PDB entry 7KVD | electron microscopy, 6.80 A resolution (low resolution: residue-level contacts below are approximate; hydrogen-bond / salt-bridge calls are withheld) | chains A and B of the 12 polymer chains in the assembly

[Chain A (and B)]
Molecule: p9-1
Organism: Mal de Rio Cuarto virus
Notes: chain B of this document is another copy of the same molecule, construct and numbering; everything in this record applies to it too
UniProt: D9U542 (D9U542_9REOV); residues 2-337 here = UniProt positions 2-337
Chain sequence (388 residues; each row starts with the number of its first residue; numbers below 1 keep their minus sign (Met-50 is residue -50)):
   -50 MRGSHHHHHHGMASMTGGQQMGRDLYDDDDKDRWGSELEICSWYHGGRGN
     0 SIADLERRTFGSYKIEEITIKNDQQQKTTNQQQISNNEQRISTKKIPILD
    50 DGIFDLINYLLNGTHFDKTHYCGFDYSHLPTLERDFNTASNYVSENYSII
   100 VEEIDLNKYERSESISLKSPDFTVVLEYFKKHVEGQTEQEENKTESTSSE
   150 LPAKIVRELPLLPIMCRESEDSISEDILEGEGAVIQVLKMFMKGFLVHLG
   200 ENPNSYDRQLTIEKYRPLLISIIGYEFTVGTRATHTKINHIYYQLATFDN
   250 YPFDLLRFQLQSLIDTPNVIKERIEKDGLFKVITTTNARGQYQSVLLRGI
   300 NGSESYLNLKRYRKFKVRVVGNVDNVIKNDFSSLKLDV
Disordered / not traced: -50 to 4, 20-43, 71-73, 108-110, 131-154, 229-237, 265-268
Sequence notes: expression tag (-50 to 1)
What the authors report for this chain:
  - conformationally variable residues: Val316

[Chain A / chain B interface]
Pairs across the interface - 20 pairs, chain A then chain B:
  Arg207(A) - Asn249(B)
  Phe247(A) - Asp253(B)
  Phe247(A) - Leu254(B)
  Phe247(A) - Phe257(B)
  Asn249(A) - Arg207(B)
  Tyr250(A) - Leu254(B)
  Asp253(A) - Phe247(B)
  Asp253(A) - Asn300(B)
  Leu254(A) - Phe247(B)
  Leu254(A) - Tyr250(B)
  Phe257(A) - Phe247(B)
  Phe257(A) - Ile299(B)
  Phe257(A) - Asn300(B)
  Gln258(A) - Ser261(B)
  Ser261(A) - Gln258(B)
  Ser261(A) - Ser261(B)
  Leu262(A) - Gln258(B)
  Ile299(A) - Phe257(B)
  Asn300(A) - Asp253(B)
  Asn300(A) - Phe257(B)
Also at the interface, not in a pair above, chain A (14 interface residues in all): Gln208, Pro251
Also at the interface, not in a pair above, chain B (14 interface residues in all): Pro251, Leu262, Ile263

[Overview]
The chain A/chain B interface involves 14 residues from each chain. From the paper: conformational variability
at Val316(A).
Chain A and chain B are both p9-1 (Mal de Rio Cuarto virus); the structure, Cryo-EM structure of Mal de Rio
Cuarto virus P9-1 viroplasm protein (dodecamer), was determined by electron microscopy (same publication as
7KVC).
